Entry 7YAE (electron microscopy, 3.37 A resolution); this record covers chains A and B of the 6 polymer chains in the assembly.

[Chain A]
Name: Guanine nucleotide-binding protein G(i) subunit alpha-1
From: Homo sapiens
UniProt: P63096 (GNAI1_HUMAN); residue numbers follow UniProt; this construct covers 1-354
Amino-acid sequence (354 residues; numbered 1 to 354; the number before each row is that of its first residue):
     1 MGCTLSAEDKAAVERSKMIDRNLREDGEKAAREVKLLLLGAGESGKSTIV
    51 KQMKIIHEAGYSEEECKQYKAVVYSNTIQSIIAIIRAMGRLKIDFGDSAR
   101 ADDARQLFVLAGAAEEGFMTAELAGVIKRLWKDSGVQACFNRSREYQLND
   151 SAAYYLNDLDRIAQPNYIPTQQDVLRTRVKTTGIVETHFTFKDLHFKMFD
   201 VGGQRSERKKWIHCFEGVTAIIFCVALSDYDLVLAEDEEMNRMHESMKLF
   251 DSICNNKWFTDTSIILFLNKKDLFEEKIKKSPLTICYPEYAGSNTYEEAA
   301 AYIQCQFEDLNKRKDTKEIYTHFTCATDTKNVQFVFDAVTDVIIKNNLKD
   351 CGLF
Not modelled in the structure: 1, 56-182
Swiss-Prot annotation at these positions:
  - region: Lys35 to Thr48 (G1 motif), Asp173 to Thr181 (G2 motif), Phe196 to Arg205 (G3 motif), Ile265 to Asp272 (G4 motif), Thr324 to Thr329 (G5 motif)
  - binding site (GTP): Glu43 to Thr48, Ser151, Leu175 to Thr181, Asp200 to Gln204, Asn269 to Asp272, Ala326
  - binding site (Mg(2+)): Ser47, Thr181
  - modified residue: Arg178 (ADP-ribosylarginine), Gln204 (Deamidated glutamine), Cys351 (ADP-ribosylcysteine)
  - lipidation: Gly2 (N-myristoyl glycine), Cys3 (S-palmitoyl cysteine)
  - natural variant: Gly40 (G40C: In NEDHISB; G40R: In NEDHISB), Gly45 (G45D: In NEDHISB), Thr48 (T48I: In NEDHISB; T48K: In NEDHISB), Gln52 (Q52P: In NEDHISB), Ser75 (deletion: In NEDHISB; uncertain significance), Gln172 (deletion: In NEDHISB), Asp173 (D173V: In NEDHISB), Glu186 to Phe189 (deletion: In NEDHISB; uncertain significance), Cys224 (C224Y: In NEDHISB), Lys270 (K270N: In NEDHISB; K270R: In NEDHISB), Asp272 (D272G: In NEDHISB), Ala326 (A326P: In NEDHISB), 1 further natural variant entry in UniProt
  - mutagenesis: Gly42 (G42R: Abolishes switch to an activated conformation and dissociation from beta and gamma subunits upon GTP binding. Abolishes interaction with RGS family members), Glu116 (E116L: Enhances interaction (inactive GDP-bound) with RGS14), Gln147 (Q147L: Enhances interaction (inactive GDP-bound) with RGS14), Glu245 (E245L: Enhances interaction (inactive GDP-bound) with RGS14)

[Chain B]
Name: Guanine nucleotide-binding protein G(I)/G(S)/G(T) subunit beta-1
From: Homo sapiens
UniProt: P62873 (GBB1_HUMAN); residues 2-340 here = UniProt positions 2-340
Amino-acid sequence (350 residues; row label = number of the first residue in the row; numbers below 1 keep their minus sign (Met-9 is residue -9)):
    -9 MHHHHHHGSSGSELDQLRQEAEQLKNQIRDARKACADATLSQITNNIDPV
    41 GRIQMRTRRTLRGHLAKIYAMHWGTDSRLLVSASQDGKLIIWDSYTTNKV
    91 HAIPLRSSWVMTCAYAPSGNYVACGGLDNICSIYNLKTREGNVRVSRELA
   141 GHTGYLSCCRFLDDNQIVTSSGDTTCALWDIETGQQTTTFTGHTGDVMSL
   191 SLAPDTRLFVSGACDASAKLWDVREGMCRQTFTGHESDINAICFFPNGNA
   241 FATGSDDATCRLFDLRADQELMTYSHDNIICGITSVSFSKSGRLLLAGYD
   291 DFNCNVWDALKADRAGVLAGHDNRVSCLGVTDDGMAVATGSWDSFLKIWN
Not modelled in the structure: -9 to 0
Sequence notes: initiating methionine (-9); expression tag (-8 to 1)
Swiss-Prot annotation at these positions:
  - modified residue: Ser2 (N-acetylserine), His266 (Phosphohistidine)
  - natural variant: Leu30 (L30F: In MRD42; uncertain significance), Arg52 (R52G: In MRD42), Gly64 (G64V: In MRD42), Asp76 (D76E: In MRD42; D76G: In MRD42), Gly77 (G77S: In MRD42), Lys78 (K78R: In MRD42), Ile80 (I80N: In MRD42; I80T: In MRD42), His91 (H91R: In MRD42; uncertain significance), Ala92 (A92T: In MRD42), Pro94 (P94S: In MRD42), Leu95 (L95P: In MRD42), Arg96 (R96L: In MRD42), 5 further natural variant entries in UniProt

[Chain A / chain B interface]
Pairs across the interface (26):
  Ala12(A) with Asn88(B), hydrogen bond (backbone-side chain)
  Val13(A) with Asn88(B)
  Arg15(A) with Val90(B)
  Ser16(A) with Lys89(B)
  Ile19(A) with Lys89(B); Val90(B)
  Asp20(A) with Lys89(B), salt bridge
  Leu23(A) with Lys78(B); Ile80(B), hydrophobic
  Gly27(A) with Leu55(B)
  Gly183(A) with Asn119(B)
  Ile184(A) with Leu117(B)
  Glu186(A) with Trp99(B)
  Phe199(A) with Trp99(B), hydrophobic
  Gln204(A) with Leu117(B); Thr143(B); Tyr145(B)
  Ser206(A) with Tyr145(B)
  Lys210(A) with Tyr145(B); Met188(B); Asp228(B), salt bridge; Asn230(B), hydrogen bond; Asp246(B), salt bridge
  Trp211(A) with Leu117(B), hydrophobic
  His213(A) with Tyr59(B), hydrogen bond
  Phe215(A) with Trp99(B)
Interface residues without a listed pair, chain A (23 interface residues in all): Asp9, Asp26, Glu207, Cys214, Trp258
Interface residues without a listed pair, chain B (28 interface residues in all): Arg52, Gly53, Lys57, Gln75, Thr86, His91, Ala92, Met101, Gly144, Gly162, Cys204, Trp332

[In short]
23 residues of chain A and 28 residues of chain B are in contact; the contacts include 3 hydrogen bonds and 3
salt bridges. Polar pairs include Asp20(A)-Lys89(B), Lys210(A)-Asp228(B) and Lys210(A)-Asp246(B).
Chain A is Guanine nucleotide-binding protein G(i) subunit alpha-1 and chain B is Guanine nucleotide-binding
protein G(I)/G(S)/G(T) subunit beta-1, both from Homo sapiens; the structure, Octreotide-bound SSTR2-Gi
complex, was determined by electron microscopy together with 7YAC from the same study.
